Entry 4WTF (X-ray diffraction, 2.65 A resolution); this record covers chains P and A of the 3 polymer chains in the assembly.

# Chain P
Molecule: RNA primer template caaaauuu
Sequence (8 nucleotides; each row starts with the number of its first residue; numbers below 1 keep their minus sign (C-1 is residue -1)):
    -1 CAAAAUUU
Not modelled in the structure: -1 to 0
Ion coordination: Mn2+: U6 (together with GS-639475) (shared with Asp220(A), Asp318(A), Asp319(A) of chain A)

# Chain A
Protein: RNA-directed RNA polymerase
From: Hepatitis C virus JFH-1
Notes: EC 2.7.7.48
UniProtKB: Q99IB8 (POLG_HCVJF); residues 1-570 here correspond to UniProt positions 2443-3012 (UniProt number = residue number + 2442)
Chain sequence (572 residues; row label = number of the first residue in the row; note: 8 numbers in that range are skipped by the numbering (no residue carries them; nothing is unmodelled there); numbers below 1 keep their minus sign (Met-1 is residue -1)):
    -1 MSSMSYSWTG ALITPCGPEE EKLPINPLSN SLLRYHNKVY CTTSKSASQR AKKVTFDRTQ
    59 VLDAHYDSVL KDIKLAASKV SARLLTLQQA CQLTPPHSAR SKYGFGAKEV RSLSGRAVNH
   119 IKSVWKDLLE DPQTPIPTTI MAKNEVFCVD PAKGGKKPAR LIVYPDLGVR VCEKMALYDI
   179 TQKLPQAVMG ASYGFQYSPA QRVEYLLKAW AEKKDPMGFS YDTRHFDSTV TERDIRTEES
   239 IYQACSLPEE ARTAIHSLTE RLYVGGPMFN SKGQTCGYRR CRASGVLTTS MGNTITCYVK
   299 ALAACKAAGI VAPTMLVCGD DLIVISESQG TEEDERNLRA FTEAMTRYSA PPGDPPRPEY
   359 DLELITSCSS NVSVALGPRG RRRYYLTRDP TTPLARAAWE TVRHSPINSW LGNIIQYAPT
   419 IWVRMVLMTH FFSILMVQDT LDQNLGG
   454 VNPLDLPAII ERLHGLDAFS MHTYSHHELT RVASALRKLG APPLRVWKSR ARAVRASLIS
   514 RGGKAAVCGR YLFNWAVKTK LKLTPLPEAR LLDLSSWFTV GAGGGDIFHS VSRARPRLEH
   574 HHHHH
Not modelled in the structure: -1, 544-578
Differences from the reference sequence: expression tag (-1 to 0, 571-578); engineered mutation Gly15 (Ser2457 in Q99IB8), Gln86 (Glu2528 in Q99IB8), Gln87 (Glu2529 in Q99IB8), His223 (Cys2665 in Q99IB8), Ile321 (Val2763 in Q99IB8); linker (444-445)
Ion coordination: Mn2+ site 1: Asp220, Asp318, Asp319 (together with GS-639475) (shared with U6(P) of chain P); Mn2+ site 2: Asp220, Thr221, Asp318 (together with GS-639475); Mn2+ site 3: Glu237, His254
Ligand contacts: GS-639475 (5GS; 2'-C-methyluridine 5'-(trihydrogen diphosphate)): Arg48, Lys141, Arg158, Asp220, Thr221, Arg222, His223, Phe224, Asp225, Arg280, Ser282, Thr287, Asn291, Asp318, Asp319
Curated features (UniProtKB/Swiss-Prot):
  - binding site (Mg(2+)): Asp220, Asp318, Asp319

# How chain P and chain A interact
Contacting residue pairs - 21 pairs, chain P then chain A:
  A2(P) with His95(A), phosphate contact; Asn406(A), sugar contact; Gly444(A), sugar contact
  A3(P) with Asn406(A), sugar contact; Ser407(A), phosphate contact; Gly410(A), sugar contact; Asn411(A), sugar contact
  U4(P) with Arg386(A), phosphate contact; Ser407(A), hydrogen bond to the phosphate; Asn411(A), sugar contact; Gln414(A), hydrogen bond to the sugar
  U5(P) with Cys366(A), phosphate contact; Ser367(A), phosphate contact; Arg386(A), salt bridge to the phosphate; Arg394(A), salt bridge to the phosphate
  U6(P) with Cys316(A), sugar contact; Gly317(A), sugar contact; Asp318(A), phosphate contact; Asp319(A), phosphate contact; Cys366(A), phosphate contact; Ser367(A), hydrogen bond to the phosphate
Other interface residues (no listed pair), chain P (6 interface residues in all): A1
Other interface residues (no listed pair), chain A (20 interface residues in all): Lys141, Asp220, Ser288, Thr390, His402

# Summary
The interface between chain P and chain A involves 6 residues on one side and 20 on the other; the contacts
include 3 hydrogen bonds and 2 salt bridges. Among the polar pairs are U4(P)-Gln414(A), U4(P)-Ser407(A) and
U6(P)-Ser367(A). Bound to chain A: GS-639475.
Here chain P is RNA primer template caaaauuu and chain A is RNA-directed RNA polymerase (Hepatitis C virus
JFH-1). Entry 4WTF (Crystal structure of hcv NS5B genotype 2A jfh-1 isolate with S15G E86Q E87Q C223H V321I
mutations ...) was determined by X-ray diffraction, deposited together with 4WTA, 4WTC, 4WTD, 4WTG, 4WTI, 4WTJ
and 3 further entries.
